PDB entry 6DFF | electron microscopy, 3.90 A resolution | chains G and S of the 8 polymer chains in the assembly

[Chain G]
Protein: AP-1 complex subunit gamma-1
Source organism: Mus musculus
UniProtKB: P22892 (AP1G1_MOUSE); residue numbers follow UniProt; this construct covers 1-595
Chain sequence (601 residues; each row starts with the number of its first residue):
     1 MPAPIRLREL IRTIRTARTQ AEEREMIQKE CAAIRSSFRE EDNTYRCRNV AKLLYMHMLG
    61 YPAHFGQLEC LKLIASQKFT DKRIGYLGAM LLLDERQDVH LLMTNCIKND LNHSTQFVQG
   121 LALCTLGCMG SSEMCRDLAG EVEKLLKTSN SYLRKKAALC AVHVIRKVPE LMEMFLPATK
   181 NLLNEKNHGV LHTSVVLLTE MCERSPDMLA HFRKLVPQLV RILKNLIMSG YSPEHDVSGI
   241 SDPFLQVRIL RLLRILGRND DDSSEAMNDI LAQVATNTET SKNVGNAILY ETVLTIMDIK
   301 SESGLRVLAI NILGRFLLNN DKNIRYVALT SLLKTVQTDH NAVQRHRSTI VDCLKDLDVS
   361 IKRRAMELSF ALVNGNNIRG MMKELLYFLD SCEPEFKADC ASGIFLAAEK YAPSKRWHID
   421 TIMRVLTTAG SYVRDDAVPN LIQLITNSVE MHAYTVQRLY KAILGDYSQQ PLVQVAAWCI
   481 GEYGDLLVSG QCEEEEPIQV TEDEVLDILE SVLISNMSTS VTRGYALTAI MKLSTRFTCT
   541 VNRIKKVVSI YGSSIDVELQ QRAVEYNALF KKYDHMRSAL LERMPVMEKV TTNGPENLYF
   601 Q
Disordered / not traced: 1-3, 589-601
Differences from the reference sequence: expression tag (596-601)

[Chain S]
Protein: AP-1 complex subunit sigma-3
Source organism: Homo sapiens
UniProtKB: Q96PC3 (AP1S3_HUMAN); numbering as in UniProt (aligned over 1-154)
Chain sequence (154 residues; row label = number of the first residue in the row):
     1 MIHFILLFSR QGKLRLQKWY ITLPDKERKK ITREIVQIIL SRGHRTSSFV DWKELKLVYK
    61 RYASLYFCCA IENQDNELLT LEIVHRYVEL LDKYFGNVCE LDIIFNFEKA YFILDEFIIG
   121 GEIQETSKKI AVKAIEDSDM LQEVSTVCQT MGER
Disordered / not traced: 143-154
Differences from the reference sequence: conflict C148 (Ser in Q96PC3)
Swiss-Prot annotation at these positions:
  - natural variant: F4 (F4C: Risk factor for PSORS15), R33 (R33W: Risk factor for PSORS15)

[Chain G / chain S interface]
Pairs across the interface (113; chain G residue first):
  L7(G) - F107(S)  hydrophobic
  L7(G) - E108(S)
  R8(G) - N106(S)  hydrogen bond
  R8(G) - E108(S)  salt bridge
  I11(G) - I104(S)
  I11(G) - F105(S)
  I11(G) - F107(S)  hydrophobic
  R15(G) - L101(S)
  R15(G) - I104(S)
  R15(G) - F105(S)
  A51(G) - F107(S)
  A51(G) - E108(S)
  Y55(G) - F107(S)  hydrophobic
  H57(G) - Q17(S)
  H57(G) - D25(S)  salt bridge
  M58(G) - L14(S)
  M58(G) - R15(S)
  M58(G) - L16(S)  hydrophobic
  M58(G) - F107(S)  hydrophobic
  M58(G) - Y111(S)
  G60(G) - K29(S)
  F79(G) - S138(S)
  F79(G) - L141(S)  hydrophobic
  F79(G) - Q142(S)
  T80(G) - Q142(S)
  R83(G) - F112(S)
  R83(G) - S138(S)  hydrogen bond
  I84(G) - E108(S)
  I84(G) - F112(S)  hydrophobic
  L87(G) - Y111(S)  hydrophobic
  L87(G) - F112(S)  hydrophobic
  L87(G) - D115(S)
  M90(G) - K18(S)  hydrogen bond
  M90(G) - D115(S)
  L91(G) - Q17(S)
  L91(G) - R28(S)
  L91(G) - Y111(S)
  D94(G) - R28(S)  salt bridge
  E95(G) - T22(S)  hydrogen bond
  R96(G) - P24(S)
  T115(G) - L141(S)
  F117(G) - A134(S)
  F117(G) - D137(S)
  F117(G) - S138(S)
  C124(G) - D115(S)
  C124(G) - I119(S)  hydrophobic
  G127(G) - G120(S)
  C128(G) - K18(S)
  C128(G) - G120(S)
  Y152(G) - E116(S)  hydrogen bond
  Y152(G) - A134(S)  hydrophobic
  K155(G) - Q124(S)
  K155(G) - E125(S)  salt bridge
  K156(G) - Q124(S)  hydrogen bond
  L159(G) - I119(S)  hydrophobic
  L159(G) - E122(S)
  L159(G) - I123(S)
  L159(G) - Q124(S)
  R166(G) - M1(S)
  R166(G) - E122(S)  salt bridge
  H192(G) - I123(S)  hydrogen bond (side chain-backbone)
  H192(G) - T126(S)
  T193(G) - I123(S)
  T193(G) - Q124(S)
  V196(G) - E122(S)
  E203(G) - Q74(S)  hydrogen bond
  E234(G) - S127(S)
  H235(G) - T126(S)  hydrogen bond
  H235(G) - S127(S)
  V237(G) - E82(S)
  V237(G) - R86(S)
  D242(G) - T126(S)
  P243(G) - L79(S)
  P243(G) - E82(S)
  F244(G) - L79(S)  hydrophobic
  F244(G) - I83(S)  hydrophobic
  F244(G) - R86(S)
  F244(G) - T126(S)
  V247(G) - N76(S)
  V247(G) - L79(S)  hydrophobic
  R248(G) - E122(S)
  R251(G) - D75(S)  salt bridge
  R251(G) - N76(S)
  R254(G) - Q74(S)  hydrogen bond (side chain-backbone)
  N283(G) - L78(S)
  N283(G) - L81(S)
  V284(G) - E82(S)
  N286(G) - L78(S)
  A287(G) - N76(S)
  A287(G) - L78(S)  hydrophobic
  A287(G) - L79(S)
  Y290(G) - D75(S)
  Y290(G) - N76(S)
  Y290(G) - E77(S)
  E291(G) - N76(S)
  K322(G) - R45(S)
  K322(G) - S47(S)
  N323(G) - S47(S)
  N323(G) - S48(S)
  N323(G) - F49(S)
  Y326(G) - F49(S)  hydrophobic
  Y326(G) - K56(S)
  V327(G) - L78(S)  hydrophobic
  T330(G) - K56(S)
  D358(G) - T46(S)
  D358(G) - S47(S)  hydrogen bond
  V359(G) - R42(S)
  S360(G) - S47(S)
  S360(G) - F49(S)  hydrogen bond (side chain-backbone)
  S360(G) - V50(S)
  R363(G) - D51(S)
  R364(G) - D51(S)  salt bridge
  R364(G) - K56(S)
Also at the interface, not in a pair above, chain G (67 interface residues in all): R12, L54, V162, H188, G189, I324, I361, E367
Also at the interface, not in a pair above, chain S (57 interface residues in all): Y20, L23, K109, I130

[Overview]
67 residues of chain G face 57 of chain S across their interface; the contacts include 12 hydrogen bonds and 7
salt bridges. Among the polar pairs are R8(G)-E108(S), H57(G)-D25(S) and D94(G)-R28(S).
Chain G is AP-1 complex subunit gamma-1 (Mus musculus) and chain S is AP-1 complex subunit sigma-3 (Homo
sapiens); the structure, Structure of the cargo bound AP-1:Arf1:tetherin-Nef monomer, was determined by
electron microscopy (same publication as 6CM9, 6D83, 6D84 and 6CRI).
